PDB entry 2EXW | X-ray diffraction, 3.20 A resolution | chains E and F of the 6 polymer chains in the assembly

== Chain E ==
Molecule: Fab Fragment (Heavy Chain)
Organism: Mus musculus
Notes: antibody fragment or engineered binder
Chain sequence (222 residues; numbered 1 to 222; the number before each row is that of its first residue):
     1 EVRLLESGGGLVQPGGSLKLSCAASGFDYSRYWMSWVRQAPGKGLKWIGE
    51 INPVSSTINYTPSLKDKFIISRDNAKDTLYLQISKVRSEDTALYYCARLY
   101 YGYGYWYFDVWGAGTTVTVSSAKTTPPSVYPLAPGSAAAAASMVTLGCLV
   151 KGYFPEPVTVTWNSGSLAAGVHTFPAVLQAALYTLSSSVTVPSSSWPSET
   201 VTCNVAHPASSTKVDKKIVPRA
Not modelled in the structure: 1
Disulfides: C22-C96, C148-C203

== Chain F ==
Molecule: Fab Fragment (Light Chain)
Organism: Mus musculus
Notes: antibody fragment or engineered binder
Chain sequence (211 residues; row label = number of the first residue in the row):
     1 DIVLTQSPAIMSAAPGDKVTMTCSASSSVSYIHWYQQKSGTSPKRWIYDT
    51 SKLTSGVPVRFSGSGSGTSYSLTINTMEAEDAATYYCQQWSSHPQTFGGG
   101 TKLEILRADAAPTVSIFPPSSEQLTSGGASVVCFLNNFYPKDINVKWKID
   151 GSERQNGVLNSWTDQDSKDSTYSMSSTLTLTKDEYERHNSYTCEATHKTS
   201 TSPIVKSFNRA
Disulfides: C23-C87, C133-C193

== How chain E and chain F interact ==
Residue-residue contacts (80; chain E residue first):
  V37(E) with F97(F), hydrophobic
  Q39(E) with Q37(F), hydrogen bond; Y86(F), hydrogen bond
  L45(E) with P43(F), hydrophobic; Y86(F), hydrophobic; F97(F)
  W47(E) with Q95(F)
  E50(E) with W90(F); Q95(F)
  N59(E) with H93(F)
  P62(E) with D1(F)
  Y95(E) with Q37(F), hydrogen bond; S42(F); P43(F)
  L99(E) with W90(F), hydrophobic
  G102(E) with D49(F)
  Y103(E) with Y31(F), hydrophobic; D49(F), hydrogen bond (backbone-side chain); K52(F)
  Y105(E) with S30(F); Y31(F), hydrophobic; H33(F), hydrogen bond (backbone-side chain); S91(F)
  W106(E) with H33(F), hydrogen bond (backbone-side chain); W90(F)
  Y107(E) with H33(F); Y35(F); R45(F); Y48(F), hydrophobic
  F108(E) with Y35(F), hydrogen bond (backbone-side chain); R45(F); Q88(F); Q95(F); F97(F), hydrophobic
  D109(E) with R45(F), salt bridge
  W111(E) with Y35(F); P43(F); F97(F), hydrophobic
  G112(E) with S42(F), hydrogen bond (backbone-side chain)
  A113(E) with S42(F), hydrogen bond (backbone-side chain)
  Y130(E) with S120(F); Q123(F)
  P131(E) with S120(F); E122(F)
  L132(E) with F117(F); V132(F), hydrophobic
  A133(E) with F117(F); P118(F)
  P134(E) with F117(F)
  G135(E) with P118(F)
  T145(E) with S115(F); F117(F)
  L146(E) with F117(F), hydrophobic; F134(F)
  L149(E) with S130(F); V132(F), hydrophobic
  H172(E) with N136(F); N137(F), hydrogen bond; S173(F), hydrogen bond
  T173(E) with T163(F)
  F174(E) with F134(F), hydrophobic; N136(F); S161(F); T163(F); S173(F); M174(F); S175(F)
  P175(E) with S161(F), hydrogen bond (backbone-side chain); W162(F)
  V177(E) with L159(F), hydrophobic; N160(F)
  S186(E) with F134(F); S175(F), hydrogen bond
  S187(E) with F134(F)
  S188(E) with F134(F); N136(F), hydrogen bond
  R221(E) with P118(F), hydrogen bond (side chain-backbone); P119(F); S120(F); S121(F)
Interface residues without a listed pair, chain E (43 interface residues in all): K43, K46, G147, K151, Q179, T190
Interface residues without a listed pair, chain F (44 interface residues in all): T41, P94, S126, T177

== In short ==
The interface between chain E and chain F involves 43 residues on one side and 44 on the other; the contacts
include 15 hydrogen bonds and 1 salt bridge. Among the polar pairs are D109(E)-R45(F), Q39(E)-Q37(F) and
Q39(E)-Y86(F).
Chain E is Fab Fragment (Heavy Chain) and chain F is Fab Fragment (Light Chain), both from Mus musculus; the
structure, Crystal structure of a EcClC-Fab complex in the absence of bound ions, was determined by X-ray
diffraction together with 2EXY and 2EZ0 from the same study.
